6M9Y - chains B and D of the 4 polymer chains in the assembly; structure by X-ray diffraction, 1.35 A resolution.

[Chain B (and D)]
Name: Fluorescent protein lanFP6A
From: Branchiostoma floridae
Notes: chain D of this document is another copy of the same molecule, construct and numbering; everything in this record applies to it too
UniProt: C3YRA1 (C3YRA1_BRAFL); residues 59-220 here correspond to UniProt positions 107-268 (UniProt number = residue number + 48)
Amino-acid sequence (172 residues; numbered 59 to 230; the number before each row is that of its first residue):
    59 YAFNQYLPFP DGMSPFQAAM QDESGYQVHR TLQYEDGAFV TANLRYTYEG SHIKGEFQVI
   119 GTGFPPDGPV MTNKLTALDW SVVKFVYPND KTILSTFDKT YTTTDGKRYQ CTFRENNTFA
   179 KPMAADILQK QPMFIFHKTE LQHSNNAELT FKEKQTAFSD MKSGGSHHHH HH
Unresolved in the structure: 222-230
Differences from the reference sequence: expression tag (221-230)
From the paper describing this entry:
  - catalytic residues: Arg-88 (proposed by the authors, not directly observed)
  - catalytic residues: Glu-211
  - conformationally variable residues (side-chain flip): Tyr-59, Ala-60
  - contacts within the chain: Tyr-59/Glu-211

[How chain B and chain D interact]
Pairs across the interface (33):
  His-87(B) / Phe-97(D)
  His-87(B) / Thr-99(D)  hydrogen bond
  His-87(B) / Ile-118(D)
  His-87(B) / Thr-120(D)  hydrogen bond
  Arg-88(B) / Phe-97(D)
  Thr-89(B) / Thr-89(D)  hydrogen bond
  Thr-89(B) / Phe-97(D)
  Gln-91(B) / Arg-172(D)  hydrogen bond
  Gly-95(B) / Arg-172(D)  hydrogen bond (backbone-side chain)
  Phe-97(B) / His-87(D)
  Phe-97(B) / Arg-88(D)
  Phe-97(B) / Thr-89(D)
  Phe-97(B) / Arg-172(D)
  Phe-97(B) / Asn-174(D)
  Thr-99(B) / His-87(D)  hydrogen bond
  Thr-99(B) / Thr-99(D)
  Asn-101(B) / Ile-118(D)
  Gln-116(B) / Gln-116(D)
  Ile-118(B) / His-87(D)
  Ile-118(B) / Asn-101(D)
  Thr-120(B) / His-87(D)  hydrogen bond
  Thr-120(B) / Asn-174(D)  hydrogen bond
  Thr-120(B) / Thr-176(D)
  Gly-121(B) / Asn-174(D)  hydrogen bond (backbone-side chain)
  Pro-124(B) / Asn-147(D)
  Asn-147(B) / Pro-124(D)
  Arg-172(B) / Gln-91(D)  hydrogen bond
  Arg-172(B) / Gly-95(D)  hydrogen bond (side chain-backbone)
  Arg-172(B) / Phe-97(D)
  Asn-174(B) / Phe-97(D)
  Asn-174(B) / Thr-120(D)  hydrogen bond
  Asn-174(B) / Gly-121(D)  hydrogen bond (side chain-backbone)
  Thr-176(B) / Thr-120(D)
Other interface residues (no listed pair), chain B (22 interface residues in all): Val-98, Arg-103, Gly-119, Thr-150, Glu-173
Other interface residues (no listed pair), chain D (20 interface residues in all): Val-98, Gly-119, Glu-173

[In short]
22 residues of chain B face 20 of chain D across their interface, with 13 hydrogen bonds. Among the polar
pairs are His-87(B)/Thr-99(D), His-87(B)/Thr-120(D) and Thr-89(B)/Thr-89(D). The paper reports catalytic
residues Arg-88(B) and Glu-211(B); conformational variability at Tyr-59(B) and Ala-60(B).
Both chains are Fluorescent protein lanFP6A (Branchiostoma floridae). Entry 6M9Y (X-ray Structure of
Branchiostoma floridae fluorescent protein lanFP6A) was determined by X-ray diffraction (same publication as
6M9Z, 6M9X and 6MAS).
